Entry 3LM5 (X-ray diffraction, 2.29 A resolution); this record covers chain A.

[Chain A]
Name: Serine/threonine-protein kinase 17B
From: Homo sapiens
Notes: EC 2.7.11.1; fragment: stk17b
UniProtKB: O94768 (ST17B_HUMAN); residue numbers follow UniProt; this construct covers 25-329
Sequence (327 residues; each row starts with the number of its first residue):
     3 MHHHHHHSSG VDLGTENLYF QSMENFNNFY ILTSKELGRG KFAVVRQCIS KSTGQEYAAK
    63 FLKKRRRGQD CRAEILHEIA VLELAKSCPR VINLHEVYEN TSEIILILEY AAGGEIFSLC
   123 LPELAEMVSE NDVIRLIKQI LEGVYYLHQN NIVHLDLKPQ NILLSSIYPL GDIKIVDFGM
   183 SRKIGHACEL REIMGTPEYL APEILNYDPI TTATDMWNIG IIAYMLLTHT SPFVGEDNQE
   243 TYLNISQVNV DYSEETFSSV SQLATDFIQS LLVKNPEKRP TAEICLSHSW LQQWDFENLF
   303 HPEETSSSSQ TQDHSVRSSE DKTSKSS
Not modelled in the structure: 3-17, 127, 187-195, 302-329
Differences from the reference sequence: expression tag (3-24)
Ligand contacts: 3,5,7,3',4'-pentahydroxyflavone (QUE): L39, V47, A60, K62, E80, L84, I94, L110, E111, Y112, A113, L165, V178, D179, F180
Curated features (UniProtKB/Swiss-Prot):
  - active site: D158 (Proton acceptor)
  - binding site (ATP): L39 to V47, K62
  - mutagenesis: K62 (K62A: Loss of activity and of apoptotic function)
From the paper describing this entry:
  - binding site for 3,5,7,3',4'-pentahydroxyflavone: E80, D179
  - conformationally variable residues (loop rearrangement): R41
  - catalytic residues: K62 (proposed by the authors, not directly observed)
  - specificity-determining residues: E125, L126 (proposed by the authors, not directly observed)

[Overview]
Ligands of chain A: 3,5,7,3',4'-pentahydroxyflavone. From UniProt: active-site residue D158, 10 ATP-binding
residues and one mutagenesis site. From the paper: the catalytic residue K62; a binding site for
3,5,7,3',4'-pentahydroxyflavone at E80 and D179.
Chain A is Serine/threonine-protein kinase 17B (Homo sapiens); the structure, Crystal Structure of human
Serine/Threonine Kinase 17B (STK17B) in complex with Quercetin, was determined by X-ray diffraction, deposited
together with 7AKG, 6ZJF, 6Y6F and 6Y6H.
